8AP1 - chains B and N of the 4 polymer chains in the assembly; structure by electron microscopy, 3.47 A resolution.

== Chain B ==
Molecule: Mitochondrial transcription factor 1
From: Saccharomyces cerevisiae S288C
Notes: EC 2.1.1.-
Reference sequence: P14908 (MTF1_YEAST); residue numbers follow UniProt; this construct covers 2-341
Amino-acid sequence (354 residues; numbered -12 to 341; the number before each row is that of its first residue; numbers below 1 keep their minus sign (Met-12 is residue -12)):
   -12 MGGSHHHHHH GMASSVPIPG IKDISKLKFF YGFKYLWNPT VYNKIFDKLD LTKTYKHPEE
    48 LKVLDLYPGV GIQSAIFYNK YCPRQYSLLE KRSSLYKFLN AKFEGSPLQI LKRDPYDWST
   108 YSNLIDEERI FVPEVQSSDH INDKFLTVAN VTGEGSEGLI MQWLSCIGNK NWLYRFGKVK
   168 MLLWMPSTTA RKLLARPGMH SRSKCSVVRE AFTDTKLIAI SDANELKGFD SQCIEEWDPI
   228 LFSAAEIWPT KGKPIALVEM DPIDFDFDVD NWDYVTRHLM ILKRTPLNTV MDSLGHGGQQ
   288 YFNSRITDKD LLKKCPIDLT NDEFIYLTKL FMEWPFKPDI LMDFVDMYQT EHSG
Unresolved in the structure: -12 to 1, 341
Differences from the reference sequence: initiating methionine (-12); expression tag (-11 to 1)
UniProt features mapped onto this chain:
  - binding site (S-adenosyl-L-methionine): Leu23, Glu77, Asp101, Asn137
From the paper describing this entry:
  - mutagenesis - F16A/Y18A, D101A (approximately 30%), Y103A (about 100-fold): decreased catalytic activity

== Chain N ==
Molecule: Non-template DNA
Sequence (33 nucleotides; row label = number of the first residue in the row):
   101 CGAATAAGTA TTGATATAAG TAATAGATAA TGC
Unresolved in the structure: 101-106

== Interface between chain B and chain N ==
Residue-residue contacts (17):
  Lys15(B) - DG132(N)  sugar contact
  Lys15(B) - DC133(N)  hydrogen bond to the sugar
  Tyr103(B) - DG120(N)  hydrogen bond to the base
  Asp104(B) - DG120(N)  base contact
  Trp105(B) - DG120(N)  hydrogen bond to the base
  Glu144(B) - DA119(N)  base contact
  Gly145(B) - DA119(N)  base contact
  Leu146(B) - DG120(N)  base contact
  Met148(B) - DA119(N)  base contact
  Gln149(B) - DA119(N)  sugar contact
  Gln149(B) - DG120(N)  hydrogen bond to the base
  Lys179(B) - DT117(N)  salt bridge to the phosphate
  Ser190(B) - DT117(N)  hydrogen bond to the phosphate
  Lys191(B) - DA118(N)  phosphate contact
  Lys238(B) - DG132(N)  salt bridge to the phosphate
  Tyr335(B) - DA122(N)  base contact
  Tyr335(B) - DA123(N)  base contact
Interface residues without a listed pair, chain B (17 interface residues in all): Cys192, Arg264, Gln336
Interface residues without a listed pair, chain N (10 interface residues in all): DA116, DT131

== Summary ==
17 residues of chain B face 10 of chain N across their interface; the contacts include 5 hydrogen bonds and 2
salt bridges. Polar pairs include Tyr103(B)-DG120(N), Trp105(B)-DG120(N) and Gln149(B)-DG120(N). Curated
annotation (UniProt) lists 4 S-adenosyl-L-methionine-binding residues on chain B. From the paper: F16A/Y18A,
D101A and Y103A of chain B reduce catalytic activity.
Chain B is Mitochondrial transcription factor 1 (Saccharomyces cerevisiae S288C) and chain N is Non-template
DNA; the structure, Cryo-EM structure of yeast mitochondrial RNA polymerase transcription initiation complex
with two GTP molecules poised for ..., was determined by electron microscopy together with 8ATT, 8ATV, 8ATW,
8C5S, 8C5U and 8Q63 from the same study.
